2ACZ - chains B and C of the 4 polymer chains in the assembly; structure by X-ray diffraction, 3.10 A resolution.

[Chain B]
Protein: Succinate dehydrogenase iron-sulfur protein
From: Escherichia coli
Notes: EC 1.3.99.1
UniProt: P07014 (DHSB_ECOLI); residue numbers follow UniProt; this construct covers 1-238
Chain sequence (238 residues; row label = number of the first residue in the row):
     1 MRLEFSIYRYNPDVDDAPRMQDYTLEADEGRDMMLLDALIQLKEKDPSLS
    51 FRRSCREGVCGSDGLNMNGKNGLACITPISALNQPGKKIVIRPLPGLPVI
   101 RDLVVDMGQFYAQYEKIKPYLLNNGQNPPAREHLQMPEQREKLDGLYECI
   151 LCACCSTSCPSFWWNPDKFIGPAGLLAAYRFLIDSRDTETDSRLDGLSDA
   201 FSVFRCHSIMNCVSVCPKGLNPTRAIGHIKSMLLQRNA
Metal / ion sites: 2Fe-2S cluster Fe: Cys-55, Cys-60, Asp-63, Cys-75; 4Fe-4S cluster Fe: Cys-149, Cys-152, Cys-155, Cys-216; 3Fe-4S cluster Fe: Cys-159, Cys-206, Cys-212
Small-molecule neighbours:
  - atpenin a5 (AT5; 3-[(2S,4S,5R)-5,6-dichloro-2,4-dimethyl-1-oxohexyl]-4-hydroxy-5,6-dimethoxy-2(1h)-pyridinone): Pro-160, Ser-161, Trp-164, His-207, Ile-209
  - 3Fe-4S cluster (F3S): Ser-158, Cys-159, Ser-161, Phe-169, Pro-172, Cys-206, His-207, Ser-208, Ile-209, Met-210, Asn-211, Cys-212, Thr-223, Ile-226
  - 2Fe-2S cluster (FES): Arg-53, Ser-54, Cys-55, Arg-56, Glu-57, Gly-58, Val-59, Cys-60, Gly-61, Ser-62, Asp-63, Leu-73, Cys-75
  - 4Fe-4S cluster (SF4): Phe-110, Cys-149, Ile-150, Leu-151, Cys-152, Ala-153, Cys-154, Cys-155, Ala-173, Cys-216, Pro-217, Lys-218, Leu-220, Pro-222
UniProt features mapped onto this chain:
  - binding site ([2Fe-2S] cluster): Cys-55, Cys-60, Cys-75
  - binding site ([4Fe-4S] cluster): Cys-149, Cys-152, Cys-155, Cys-216
  - binding site ([3Fe-4S] cluster): Cys-159, Cys-206, Cys-212
  - binding site (a ubiquinone): Trp-164

[Chain C]
Protein: Succinate dehydrogenase cytochrome b556 subunit
From: Escherichia coli
UniProt: P69054 (DHSC_ECOLI); numbering as in UniProt (aligned over 1-129)
Chain sequence (129 residues; each row starts with the number of its first residue):
     1 MIRNVKKQRPVNLDLQTIRFPITAIASILHRVSGVITFVAVGILLWLLGT
    51 SLSSPEGFEQASAIMGSFFVKFIMWGILTALAYHVVVGIRHMMMDFGYLE
   101 ETFEAGKRSAKISFVITVVLSLLAGVLVW
Metal / ion sites: heme b/c Fe: His-84 (shared with 1 residue of chain D)
Small-molecule neighbours:
  - atpenin a5 (AT5; 3-[(2S,4S,5R)-5,6-dichloro-2,4-dimethyl-1-oxohexyl]-4-hydroxy-5,6-dimethoxy-2(1h)-pyridinone): Leu-15, Phe-20, Ala-24, Ser-27, Ile-28, Arg-31
  - cardiolipin (CDN): Val-41, Leu-44, Leu-48, Ser-51, Phe-58, Ala-61, Ser-62, Met-65, Met-74, Leu-78, Leu-81, Ala-82, Val-85, Leu-120, Leu-123, Ala-124, Val-126, Leu-127, Val-128, Trp-129
  - heme b/c (HEB): His-30, Arg-31, Gly-34, Val-35, Thr-37, Phe-38, Leu-81, His-84, Val-85, Gly-88, Ile-89, His-91, Met-92
UniProt features mapped onto this chain:
  - binding site (heme): His-84

[How chain B and chain C interact]
Pairs across the interface - 45 pairs, chain B then chain C:
  Tyr-8(B) / Pro-10(C)
  Tyr-10(B) / Pro-10(C)
  Asp-13(B) / Lys-7(C)  salt bridge
  Pro-18(B) / Pro-10(C)  hydrophobic
  Asn-68(B) / Arg-19(C)
  Gly-69(B) / Thr-17(C)
  Gly-69(B) / Ile-18(C)
  Gly-69(B) / Arg-19(C)  hydrogen bond (backbone-backbone)
  Lys-70(B) / Arg-19(C)
  Arg-92(B) / Asn-12(C)  hydrogen bond
  Arg-92(B) / Asp-14(C)
  Arg-92(B) / Thr-17(C)  hydrogen bond
  Pro-93(B) / Asn-12(C)  hydrogen bond (backbone-side chain)
  Pro-95(B) / Asn-12(C)
  Pro-95(B) / Ile-18(C)  hydrophobic
  Gly-96(B) / Val-11(C)
  Gly-96(B) / Asn-12(C)  hydrogen bond (backbone-backbone)
  Leu-97(B) / Val-11(C)
  Pro-98(B) / Arg-9(C)
  Pro-98(B) / Pro-10(C)
  Pro-98(B) / Val-11(C)  hydrophobic
  Val-99(B) / Arg-9(C)
  Val-99(B) / Pro-10(C)  hydrogen bond (backbone-backbone)
  Ile-100(B) / Arg-9(C)
  Asp-106(B) / Arg-9(C)  salt bridge
  Trp-163(B) / Leu-13(C)  hydrophobic
  Trp-163(B) / Leu-15(C)  hydrophobic
  Trp-163(B) / Ile-18(C)  hydrophobic
  His-207(B) / Arg-31(C)
  His-207(B) / His-91(C)
  Ile-209(B) / Thr-23(C)  hydrogen bond (backbone-side chain)
  Ile-209(B) / Ala-24(C)  hydrophobic
  Ile-209(B) / Ser-27(C)
  Met-210(B) / Thr-23(C)
  Met-210(B) / Glu-101(C)
  Met-210(B) / Thr-102(C)
  Met-210(B) / Phe-103(C)
  Asn-211(B) / Pro-21(C)
  Asn-211(B) / Ala-24(C)
  Val-213(B) / Phe-103(C)  hydrophobic
  Ser-214(B) / Pro-21(C)
  Ser-214(B) / Phe-103(C)
  Asn-221(B) / Glu-101(C)  hydrogen bond (side chain-backbone)
  Asn-221(B) / Thr-102(C)
  Thr-223(B) / Glu-101(C)
Interface residues without a listed pair, chain B (33 interface residues in all): Pro-12, Asn-66, Leu-94, Trp-164, Ser-208, Arg-224, Gly-227, Lys-230
Interface residues without a listed pair, chain C (24 interface residues in all): Phe-20, Met-94, Asp-95, Gly-106

[Overview]
33 residues of chain B face 24 of chain C across their interface; the contacts include 8 hydrogen bonds and 2
salt bridges. Polar pairs include Asp-13(B)/Lys-7(C), Asp-106(B)/Arg-9(C) and Arg-92(B)/Asn-12(C). Heme b/c
and atpenin a5 are bound between chain B and chain C.
Chain B is Succinate dehydrogenase iron-sulfur protein and chain C is Succinate dehydrogenase cytochrome b556
subunit, both from Escherichia coli; the structure, Complex II (Succinate Dehydrogenase) From E. Coli with
Atpenin A5 inhibitor co-crystallized at the ubiquinone binding ..., was determined by X-ray diffraction.
